6J3E - chains A and B; structure by X-ray diffraction, 2.46 A resolution.

# Chain A (and B)
Protein: glutathione S-transferase
Source organism: Ceriporiopsis subvermispora (strain B)
Notes: chain B of this document is another copy of the same molecule, construct and numbering; everything in this record applies to it too
UniProt: M2R618 (M2R618_CERS8); numbering as in UniProt (aligned over 1-256)
Sequence (256 residues; numbered 1 to 256; the number before each row is that of its first residue):
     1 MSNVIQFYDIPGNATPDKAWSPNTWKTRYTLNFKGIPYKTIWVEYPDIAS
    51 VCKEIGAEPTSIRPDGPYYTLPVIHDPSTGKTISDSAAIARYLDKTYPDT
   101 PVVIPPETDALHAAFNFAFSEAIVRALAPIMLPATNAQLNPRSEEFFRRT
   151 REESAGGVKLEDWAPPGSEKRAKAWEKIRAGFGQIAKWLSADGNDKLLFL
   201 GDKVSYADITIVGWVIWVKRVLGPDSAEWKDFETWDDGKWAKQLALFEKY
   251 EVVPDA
Not modelled in the structure: 1-2

# How chain A and chain B interact
Pairs across the interface - 41 pairs, chain A then chain B:
  Arg91(A) with Ala191(B)
  Glu107(A) with Phe199(B); Leu200(B); Lys203(B), salt bridge
  Thr108(A) with Leu111(B)
  Asp109(A) with Ala191(B); Asp192(B)
  Ala110(A) with Trp188(B); Phe199(B), hydrophobic
  Leu111(A) with Leu111(B); Phe115(B), hydrophobic; Phe199(B)
  Ala113(A) with Trp188(B), hydrophobic; Ala191(B), hydrophobic
  Ala114(A) with Ala118(B); Trp188(B), hydrophobic
  Phe115(A) with Leu111(B), hydrophobic; Ala114(B), hydrophobic
  Phe117(A) with Ala118(B); Ala122(B), hydrophobic; Gln184(B); Trp188(B), hydrophobic
  Ala118(A) with Ala114(B); Phe117(B); Ala118(B), hydrophobic
  Glu121(A) with Phe117(B)
  Ala122(A) with Phe117(B), hydrophobic
  Gln184(A) with Phe117(B)
  Trp188(A) with Ala110(B); Ala113(B), hydrophobic; Ala114(B), hydrophobic; Phe117(B), hydrophobic
  Leu189(A) with Ala110(B), hydrophobic
  Ala191(A) with Arg91(B); Asp109(B); Ala113(B), hydrophobic
  Asp192(A) with Asp109(B), hydrogen bond (backbone-side chain)
  Phe199(A) with Glu107(B); Ala110(B), hydrophobic; Leu111(B)
  Leu200(A) with Glu107(B)
Also at the interface, not in a pair above, chain A (22 interface residues in all): His112, Ala207
Also at the interface, not in a pair above, chain B (24 interface residues in all): Thr108, His112, Glu121, Leu189, Lys196, Ala207

# Overview
The interface between chain A and chain B involves 22 residues on one side and 24 on the other, with 1
hydrogen bond and 1 salt bridge. Among the polar pairs are Glu107(A)-Lys203(B) and Asp192(A)-Asp109(B).
Both chains are glutathione S-transferase (Ceriporiopsis subvermispora (strain B)). Entry 6J3E (Crystal
structure of an apo form of the glutathione S-transferase, CsGST63524, of Ceriporiopsis subvermispora) was
determined by X-ray diffraction, deposited together with 6J3F.
